6N4X - chains A and B; structure by X-ray diffraction, 4.00 A resolution.

# Chain A (and B)
Molecule: Metabotropic glutamate receptor 5
Source organism: Homo sapiens
Notes: chain B of this document is another copy of the same molecule, construct and numbering; everything in this record applies to it too
UniProt: P41594 (GRM5_HUMAN); numbering as in UniProt (aligned over 20-865)
Amino-acid sequence (877 residues; each row starts with the number of its first residue; numbers below 1 keep their minus sign (Met-5 is residue -5)):
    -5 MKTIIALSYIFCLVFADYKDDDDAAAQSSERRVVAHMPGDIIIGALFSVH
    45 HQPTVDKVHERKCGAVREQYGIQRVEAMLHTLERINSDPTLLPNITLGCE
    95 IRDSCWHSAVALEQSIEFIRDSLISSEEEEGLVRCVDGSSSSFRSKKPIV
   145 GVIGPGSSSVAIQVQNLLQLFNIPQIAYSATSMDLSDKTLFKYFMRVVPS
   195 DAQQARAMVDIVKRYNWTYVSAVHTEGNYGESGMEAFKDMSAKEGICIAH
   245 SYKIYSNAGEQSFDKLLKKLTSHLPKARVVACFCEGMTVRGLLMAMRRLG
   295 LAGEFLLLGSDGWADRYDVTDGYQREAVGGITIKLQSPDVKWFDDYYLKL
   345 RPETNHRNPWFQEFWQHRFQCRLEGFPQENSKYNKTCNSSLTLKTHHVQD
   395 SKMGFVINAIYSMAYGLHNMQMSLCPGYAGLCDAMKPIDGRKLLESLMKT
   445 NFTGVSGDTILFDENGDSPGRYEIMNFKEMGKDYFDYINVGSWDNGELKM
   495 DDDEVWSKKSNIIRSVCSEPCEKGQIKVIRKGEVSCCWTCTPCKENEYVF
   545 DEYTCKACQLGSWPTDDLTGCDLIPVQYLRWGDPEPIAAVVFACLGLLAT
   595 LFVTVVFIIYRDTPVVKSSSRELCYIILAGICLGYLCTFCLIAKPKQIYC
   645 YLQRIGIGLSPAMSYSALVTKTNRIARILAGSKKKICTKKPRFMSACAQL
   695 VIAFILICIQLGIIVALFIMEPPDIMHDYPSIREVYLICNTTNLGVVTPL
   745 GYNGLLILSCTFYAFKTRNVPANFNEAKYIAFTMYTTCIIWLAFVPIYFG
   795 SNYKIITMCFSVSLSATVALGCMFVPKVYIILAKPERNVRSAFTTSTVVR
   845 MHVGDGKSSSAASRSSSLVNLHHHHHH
Unresolved in the structure: -5 to 23, 120-139, 550-871 (chain B: -5 to 23, 119-139, 475-479, 537-871)
Sequence notes: initiating methionine (-5); expression tag (-4 to 19, 866-871)
Curated features (UniProtKB/Swiss-Prot):
  - binding site (L-glutamate): Tyr64, Ser152, Ser173 to Thr175, Tyr223, Asp305, Lys396
  - modified residue: Ser861 (Phosphoserine)
  - glycosylation (N-linked (GlcNAc...) asparagine): Asn88, Asn210, Asn378, Asn382, Asn445, Asn734
Cystine bridges: Cys57-Cys99, Cys241-Cys530, Cys276-Cys278, Cys365-Cys381, Cys419-Cys426, Cys511-Cys531, Cys515-Cys534, Cys537-Cys549
Covalent attachments: N-acetylglucosamine (NAG) linked to Asn88, Asn210, Asn382, Asn445
Reported in the primary citation:
  - mutagenesis - C129A, C129A/I791C, I726DEL/R727DEL, I791C: unchanged expression
  - mutagenesis - C129A/I791C: increased signaling
  - mutagenesis - C129A/I791C: decreased signaling in response to MPEP
  - mutagenesis - I726DEL/R727DEL: decreased signaling in response to L-glutamate
  - mutagenesis - I726DEL/R727DEL: decreased signaling in response to (S)-3,5-DHPG

# Chain A / chain B interface
Pairs across the interface (9; chain A residue first):
  Thr447(A) - Ala428(B)
  Val449(A) - Pro420(B)
  Ser450(A) - Pro420(B)
  Ser450(A) - Tyr422(B)
  Gly451(A) - Leu418(B)
  Gly451(A) - Cys426(B)
  Gly451(A) - Asp427(B)
  Asp452(A) - Tyr422(B)  hydrogen bond
  Thr453(A) - Asp427(B)  hydrogen bond

# Overview
The chain A/chain B interface involves 6 residues from each chain, with 2 hydrogen bonds. Polar contacts
include Asp452(A)-Tyr422(B) and Thr453(A)-Asp427(B). Covalently linked N-acetylglucosamine: at Asn88(A),
Asn210(A), Asn382(A) and Asn445(A). From the paper: C129A/I791C of chain A increase signaling; C129A/I791C of
chain A reduce signaling in response to MPEP; 4 substitutions were tested in all.
Chain A and chain B are both Metabotropic glutamate receptor 5 (Homo sapiens); the structure, Metabotropic
Glutamate Receptor 5 Apo Form Ligand Binding Domain, was determined by X-ray diffraction (same publication as
6N4Y, 6N50, 6N51 and 6N52).
